8FJK - chains J and l of the 44 polymer chains in the assembly; structure by electron microscopy, 3.30 A resolution.

== Chain J ==
Protein: Major inner capsid protein VP3
Organism: Golden shiner reovirus
Notes: EC 3.6.4.13
UniProtKB: Q8JU60 (CAPSD_AQRVC); residue numbers follow UniProt; this construct covers 77-1214
Chain sequence (1138 residues; each row starts with the number of its first residue):
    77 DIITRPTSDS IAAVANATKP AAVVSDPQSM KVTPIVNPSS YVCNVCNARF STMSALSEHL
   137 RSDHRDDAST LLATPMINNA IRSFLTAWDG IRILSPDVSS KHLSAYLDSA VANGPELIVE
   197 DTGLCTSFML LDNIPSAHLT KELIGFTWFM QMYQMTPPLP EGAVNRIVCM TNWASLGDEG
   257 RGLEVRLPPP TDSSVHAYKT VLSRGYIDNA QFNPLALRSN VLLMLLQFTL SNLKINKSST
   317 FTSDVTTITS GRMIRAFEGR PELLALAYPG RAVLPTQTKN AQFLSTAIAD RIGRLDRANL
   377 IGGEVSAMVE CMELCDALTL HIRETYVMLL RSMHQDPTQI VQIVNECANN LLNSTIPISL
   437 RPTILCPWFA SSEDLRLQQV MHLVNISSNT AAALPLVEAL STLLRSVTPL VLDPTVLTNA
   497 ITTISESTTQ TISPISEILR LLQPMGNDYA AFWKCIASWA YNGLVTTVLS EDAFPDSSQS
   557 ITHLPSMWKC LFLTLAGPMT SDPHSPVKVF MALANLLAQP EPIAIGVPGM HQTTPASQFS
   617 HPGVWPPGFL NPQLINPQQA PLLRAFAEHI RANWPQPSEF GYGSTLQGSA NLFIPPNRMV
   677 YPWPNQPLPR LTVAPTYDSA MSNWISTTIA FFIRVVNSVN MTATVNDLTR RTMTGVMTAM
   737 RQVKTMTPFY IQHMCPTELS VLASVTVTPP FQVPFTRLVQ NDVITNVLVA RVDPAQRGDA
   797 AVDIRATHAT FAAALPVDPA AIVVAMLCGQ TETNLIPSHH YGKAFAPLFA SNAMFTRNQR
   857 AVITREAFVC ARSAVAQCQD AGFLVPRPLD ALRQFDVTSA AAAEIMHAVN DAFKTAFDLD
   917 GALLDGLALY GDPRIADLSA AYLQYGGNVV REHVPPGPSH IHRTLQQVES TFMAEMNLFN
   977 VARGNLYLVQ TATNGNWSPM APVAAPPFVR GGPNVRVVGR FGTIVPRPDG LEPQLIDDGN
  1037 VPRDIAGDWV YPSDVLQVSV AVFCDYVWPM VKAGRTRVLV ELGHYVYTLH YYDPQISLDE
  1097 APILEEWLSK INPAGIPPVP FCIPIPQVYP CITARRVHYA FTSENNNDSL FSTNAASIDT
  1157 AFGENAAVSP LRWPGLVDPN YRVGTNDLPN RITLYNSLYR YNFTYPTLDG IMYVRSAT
Unresolved in the structure: 77-84
UniProt features mapped onto this chain:
  - zinc finger: Tyr117 to His140 (C2H2-type)

== Chain l ==
Protein: Major inner capsid protein VP3
Organism: Golden shiner reovirus
Notes: EC 3.6.4.13; fragment: N-terminal residues 13-106
UniProtKB: Q8JU60 (CAPSD_AQRVC); numbering as in UniProt (aligned over 13-106)
Chain sequence (94 residues; each row starts with the number of its first residue):
    13 TASPADTNVV PAKDAPTTNS PPSTTSPNQA AADANQQQAG IVSSQSGPNA VGDSAPSTSV
    73 NNDGDIITRP TSDSIAAVAN ATKPAAVVSD PQSM
Unresolved in the structure: 13-76

== Interface between chain J and chain l ==
Contacting residue pairs (36; chain J residue first):
  Leu259(J) - Ile79(l)  hydrophobic
  Glu260(J) - Asp77(l)  hydrogen bond (backbone-backbone)
  Lys275(J) - Thr80(l)  hydrogen bond (backbone-side chain)
  Thr276(J) - Ile79(l)
  Thr276(J) - Thr80(l)
  Thr276(J) - Arg81(l)
  Leu278(J) - Thr83(l)
  Ser279(J) - Thr83(l)
  Arg280(J) - Thr80(l)
  Arg280(J) - Arg81(l)
  Arg280(J) - Pro82(l)
  Arg280(J) - Thr83(l)  hydrogen bond (backbone-backbone)
  Tyr282(J) - Ala91(l)  hydrophobic
  Tyr282(J) - Asn92(l)
  Tyr282(J) - Lys95(l)  hydrogen bond (backbone-side chain)
  Gln303(J) - Ile78(l)
  Gln303(J) - Ile79(l)
  Glu900(J) - Thr83(l)
  Glu900(J) - Ser84(l)  hydrogen bond (side chain-backbone)
  His903(J) - Arg81(l)
  Asp907(J) - Arg81(l)  salt bridge
  Ala908(J) - Ile79(l)  hydrophobic
  Ala1057(J) - Ala97(l)
  Ala1057(J) - Ala98(l)
  Asp1061(J) - Val100(l)
  Asp1061(J) - Asp102(l)
  Asp1061(J) - Ser105(l)
  Tyr1062(J) - Asp102(l)  hydrogen bond
  Tyr1062(J) - Gln104(l)  hydrogen bond (side chain-backbone)
  Pro1065(J) - Ser105(l)
  Pro1065(J) - Met106(l)  hydrophobic
  Met1066(J) - Met106(l)  hydrophobic
  Ser1105(J) - Ala98(l)
  Ile1107(J) - Ala98(l)
  Asn1108(J) - Lys95(l)
  Pro1109(J) - Pro96(l)
Interface residues without a listed pair, chain J (29 interface residues in all): His272, Ala273, Gly281, Val1056, Glu1101, Leu1104, Ala1110
Interface residues without a listed pair, chain l (22 interface residues in all): Ala88, Thr94, Val99

== Summary ==
Chain J and chain l form an interface of 29 and 22 residues respectively; the contacts include 7 hydrogen
bonds and 1 salt bridge. Polar contacts include Asp907(J)-Arg81(l), Lys275(J)-Thr80(l) and Tyr282(J)-Lys95(l).
Here chain J is Major inner capsid protein VP3 and chain l is Major inner capsid protein VP3, both from Golden
shiner reovirus. Entry 8FJK (Golden Shiner Reovirus Core Polar Vertex) was determined by electron microscopy,
deposited together with 8FJL.
